8GPI - chains S and T of the 12 polymer chains in the assembly; structure by electron microscopy, 3.00 A resolution.

[Chain S (and T)]
Molecule: X18 UFO gp41
Source organism: Human immunodeficiency virus 1
Notes: chain T of this document is another copy of the same molecule, construct and numbering; everything in this record applies to it too
Amino-acid sequence (622 residues; numbered 30 to 664; 13 numbers in that range are skipped by the numbering (no residue carries them; nothing is unmodelled there); the number before each row is that of its first residue):
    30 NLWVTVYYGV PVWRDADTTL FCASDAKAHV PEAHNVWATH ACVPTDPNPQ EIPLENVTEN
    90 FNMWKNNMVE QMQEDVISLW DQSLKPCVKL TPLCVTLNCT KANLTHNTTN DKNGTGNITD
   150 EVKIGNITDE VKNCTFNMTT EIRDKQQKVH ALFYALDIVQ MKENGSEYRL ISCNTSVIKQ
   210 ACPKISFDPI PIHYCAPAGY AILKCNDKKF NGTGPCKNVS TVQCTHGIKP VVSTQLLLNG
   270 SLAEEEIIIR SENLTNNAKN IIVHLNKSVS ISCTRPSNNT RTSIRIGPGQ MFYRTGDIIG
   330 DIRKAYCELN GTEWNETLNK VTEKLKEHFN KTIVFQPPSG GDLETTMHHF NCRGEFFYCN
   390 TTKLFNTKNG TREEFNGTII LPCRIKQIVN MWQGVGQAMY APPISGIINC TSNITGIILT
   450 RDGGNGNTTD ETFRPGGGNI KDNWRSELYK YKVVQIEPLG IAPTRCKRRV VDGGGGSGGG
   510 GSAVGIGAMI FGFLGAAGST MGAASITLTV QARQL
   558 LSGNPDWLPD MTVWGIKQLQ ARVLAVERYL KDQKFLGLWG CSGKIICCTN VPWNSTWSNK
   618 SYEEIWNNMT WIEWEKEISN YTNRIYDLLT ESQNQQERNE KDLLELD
Not modelled in the structure: 30-520, 558-568, 664
Disulfide bonds: Cys598-Cys604
Covalent attachments: N-acetylglucosamine (NAG) linked to Asn611, Asn637
Residues lining bound ligands: N-acetylglucosamine (NAG; 2-acetamido-2-deoxy-beta-D-glucopyranose): Gly524, Gly527, Ser528
From the paper describing this entry:
  - self-association interface (contacts with another copy of this molecule): Arg655, Lys658, Glu662

[Interface between chain S and chain T]
Contacting residue pairs - 17 pairs, chain S then chain T:
  Leu576(S) - Leu576(T)  hydrophobic
  Gln577(S) - Thr569(T)  hydrogen bond (side chain-backbone)
  Gln577(S) - Trp571(T)  hydrogen bond (side chain-backbone)
  Val580(S) - Leu576(T)  hydrophobic
  Glu584(S) - Arg579(T)  salt bridge
  Leu587(S) - Val583(T)  hydrophobic
  Lys591(S) - Tyr586(T)
  Gly594(S) - Gly600(T)
  Leu595(S) - Arg542(T)
  Thr647(S) - Thr538(T)
  Asn651(S) - Thr538(T)  hydrogen bond
  Glu654(S) - Lys601(T)
  Glu654(S) - Ile602(T)  hydrogen bond (side chain-backbone)
  Glu654(S) - Ile603(T)  hydrogen bond (side chain-backbone)
  Arg655(S) - Ile535(T)  hydrogen bond (side chain-backbone)
  Glu657(S) - Lys601(T)  salt bridge
  Lys658(S) - Ile603(T)
Also at the interface, not in a pair above, chain S (18 interface residues in all): Leu581, Val583, Asp644, Glu662
Also at the interface, not in a pair above, chain T (18 interface residues in all): Val570, Gly572, Val580, Leu587, Tyr619

[Overview]
Chain S and chain T each contribute 18 residues to their interface; the contacts include 6 hydrogen bonds and
2 salt bridges. Among the polar pairs are Glu584(S)-Arg579(T), Glu657(S)-Lys601(T) and Gln577(S)-Thr569(T).
Ligands of chain S: N-acetylglucosamine. N-acetylglucosamine is covalently linked to Asn611(S) and Asn637(S).
From the paper: a self-association interface involving Arg655(S), Lys658(S) and Glu662(S).
Both chains are X18 UFO gp41 (Human immunodeficiency virus 1). Entry 8GPI (HIV-1 Env X18 UFO in complex with
8ANC195 Fab) was determined by electron microscopy (same publication as 8GP5, 8GPG, 8GPJ and 8GPK).
